Entry 3GPP (X-ray diffraction, 2.15 A resolution); this record covers chains A and C of the 3 polymer chains in the assembly.

[Chain A]
Molecule: DNA glycosylase
Organism: Geobacillus stearothermophilus
Notes: EC 4.2.99.18
UniProt: P84131 (P84131_BACST); numbering as in UniProt (aligned over 2-274)
Chain sequence (273 residues; numbered 2 to 274; the number before each row is that of its first residue):
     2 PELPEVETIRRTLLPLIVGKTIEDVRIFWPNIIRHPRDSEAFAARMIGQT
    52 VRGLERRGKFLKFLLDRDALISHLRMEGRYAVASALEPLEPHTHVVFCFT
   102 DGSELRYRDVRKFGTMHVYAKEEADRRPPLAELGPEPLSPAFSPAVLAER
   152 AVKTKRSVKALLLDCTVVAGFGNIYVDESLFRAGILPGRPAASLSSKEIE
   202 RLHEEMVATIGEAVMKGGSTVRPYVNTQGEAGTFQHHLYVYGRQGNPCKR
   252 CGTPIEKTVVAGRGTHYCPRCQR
Not modelled in the structure: 217-238
Sequence notes: conflict Glu3 (Gln in P84131); engineered mutation Cys166 (Gln in P84131), Pro224 (Thr in P84131)
Ion coordination: Zn2+: Cys249, Cys252, Cys269, Cys272

[Chain C]
Molecule: 16-nt DNA strand
Sequence (16 nucleotides; each row starts with the number of its first residue):
     1 TGCGTCCGGATCTACC
Not modelled in the structure: 1-2, 16
Modified / non-standard residues: 8OG (8-oxo-2'-deoxy-guanosine-5'-monophosphate) at position 8

[How chain A and chain C interact]
Contacting residue pairs (17; chain A residue first):
  Lys60(A) - DG9(C)  salt bridge to the phosphate
  Lys60(A) - DA10(C)  phosphate contact
  His74(A) - DG9(C)  hydrogen bond to the phosphate
  His74(A) - DA10(C)  salt bridge to the phosphate
  Arg76(A) - DG9(C)  hydrogen bond to the base
  Arg76(A) - DA10(C)  hydrogen bond to the sugar
  Arg112(A) - 8OG_8(C)  base contact
  Phe114(A) - 8OG_8(C)  base contact
  Phe114(A) - DG9(C)  base contact
  Pro129(A) - DC12(C)  phosphate contact
  Pro130(A) - DT11(C)  phosphate contact
  Gly173(A) - DG9(C)  phosphate contact
  Asn174(A) - DG9(C)  hydrogen bond to the phosphate
  Arg264(A) - 8OG_8(C)  phosphate contact
  Arg264(A) - DG9(C)  salt bridge to the phosphate
  Arg264(A) - DA10(C)  base contact
  Gly265(A) - 8OG_8(C)  hydrogen bond to the phosphate
Other interface residues (no listed pair), chain A (19 interface residues in all): Glu3, Phe61, Leu164, Cys166, Gly171, Tyr242, Lys258, Gly263

[Overview]
Chain A and chain C form an interface of 19 and 5 residues respectively, with 5 hydrogen bonds and 3 salt
bridges. Among the polar pairs are Arg76(A)-DG9(C), Arg76(A)-DA10(C) and His74(A)-DG9(C). Cys249(A),
Cys252(A), Cys269(A) and Cys272(A) form the Zn2+ site.
Chain A is DNA glycosylase (Geobacillus stearothermophilus) and chain C is a 16-nt DNA strand; the structure,
MutM encountering an intrahelical 8-oxoguanine (oxoG) lesion in EC3-T224P complex, was determined by X-ray
diffraction (same publication as 3GO8, 3GP1, 3GPU, 3GPX, 3GPY, 3GQ3 and 3GQ4).
